6T9D - chains CCC and LLL of the 6 polymer chains in the assembly; structure by X-ray diffraction, 2.90 A resolution.

Chain CCC:
Protein: Vascular endothelial growth factor A
Organism: Homo sapiens
Reference sequence: P15692 (VEGFA_HUMAN), isoform P15692-9; residues 1-121 here correspond to UniProt positions 27-147 (UniProt number = residue number + 26)
Amino-acid sequence (121 residues; each row starts with the number of its first residue):
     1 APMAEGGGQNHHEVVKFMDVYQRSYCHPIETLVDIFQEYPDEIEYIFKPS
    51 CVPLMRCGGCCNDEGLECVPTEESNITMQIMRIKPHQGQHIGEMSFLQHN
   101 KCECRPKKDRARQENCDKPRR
Unresolved in the structure: 1-11, 84-88, 108-121
Disulfide bonds: Cys-26/Cys-68, Cys-57/Cys-102, Cys-61/Cys-104
Construct notes: conflict Asn-115 (Lys141 in P15692)

Chain LLL:
Protein: VP mat DutaFab VL chain
Organism: Homo sapiens
Amino-acid sequence (213 residues; numbered 1 to 213; the number before each row is that of its first residue):
     1 AIQMTQSPSSLSASVGDRVTITCHGSYWLSNYLAWYQQKPGKAPKLLIYD
    51 GKEREHGVPSRFSGSGSHEDYTLTISSLQPEDFATYYCQQYRYHPYTFGQ
   101 GTKLEIKRTVAAPSVFIFPPSDEQLKSGTASVVCLLNNFYPREAKVQWKV
   151 DNALQSGNSQESVTEQDSKDSTYSLSSTLTLSKADYEKHKVYACEVTHQG
   201 LSSPVTKSFNRGE
Unresolved in the structure: 212-213
Disulfide bonds: Cys-23/Cys-88, Cys-134/Cys-194

Interface between chain CCC and chain LLL:
Contacting residue pairs (18):
  Pro-28(CCC) with Ala-1(LLL); His-94(LLL)
  Glu-30(CCC) with Tyr-27(LLL)
  Pro-53(CCC) with Tyr-27(LLL), hydrogen bond (backbone-side chain)
  Leu-54(CCC) with Tyr-27(LLL)
  Met-55(CCC) with Ile-2(LLL), hydrophobic; Tyr-27(LLL), hydrophobic; Tyr-93(LLL), hydrophobic
  Asn-75(CCC) with Arg-92(LLL)
  Ile-76(CCC) with Tyr-27(LLL), hydrophobic
  Met-78(CCC) with Tyr-27(LLL)
  Gln-98(CCC) with Arg-92(LLL); Tyr-93(LLL), hydrogen bond
  Asn-100(CCC) with Arg-92(LLL), hydrogen bond (side chain-backbone); Tyr-93(LLL); His-94(LLL), hydrogen bond (backbone-backbone)
  Lys-101(CCC) with His-94(LLL); Tyr-96(LLL), hydrogen bond
Also at the interface, not in a pair above, chain CCC (13 interface residues in all): His-27, His-99
Also at the interface, not in a pair above, chain LLL (8 interface residues in all): Trp-28

In short:
13 residues of chain CCC face 8 of chain LLL across their interface; the contacts include 5 hydrogen bonds.
Polar contacts include Pro-53(CCC)/Tyr-27(LLL), Gln-98(CCC)/Tyr-93(LLL) and Asn-100(CCC)/Arg-92(LLL).
Chain CCC is Vascular endothelial growth factor A and chain LLL is VP mat DutaFab VL chain, both from Homo
sapiens; the structure, Crystal structure of a bispecific DutaFab in complex with human VEGF121, was
determined by X-ray diffraction (same publication as 6T9E).
